PDB entry 7KEE | X-ray diffraction, 3.45 A resolution | chains A and H of the 13 polymer chains in the assembly

[Chain A]
Molecule: DNA-directed RNA polymerase II subunit RPB1
Organism: Saccharomyces cerevisiae (strain ATCC 204508 / S288c)
Notes: EC 2.7.7.6
UniProt: P04050 (RPB1_YEAST); residue numbers follow UniProt; this construct covers 1-1733
Amino-acid sequence (1733 residues; each row starts with the number of its first residue):
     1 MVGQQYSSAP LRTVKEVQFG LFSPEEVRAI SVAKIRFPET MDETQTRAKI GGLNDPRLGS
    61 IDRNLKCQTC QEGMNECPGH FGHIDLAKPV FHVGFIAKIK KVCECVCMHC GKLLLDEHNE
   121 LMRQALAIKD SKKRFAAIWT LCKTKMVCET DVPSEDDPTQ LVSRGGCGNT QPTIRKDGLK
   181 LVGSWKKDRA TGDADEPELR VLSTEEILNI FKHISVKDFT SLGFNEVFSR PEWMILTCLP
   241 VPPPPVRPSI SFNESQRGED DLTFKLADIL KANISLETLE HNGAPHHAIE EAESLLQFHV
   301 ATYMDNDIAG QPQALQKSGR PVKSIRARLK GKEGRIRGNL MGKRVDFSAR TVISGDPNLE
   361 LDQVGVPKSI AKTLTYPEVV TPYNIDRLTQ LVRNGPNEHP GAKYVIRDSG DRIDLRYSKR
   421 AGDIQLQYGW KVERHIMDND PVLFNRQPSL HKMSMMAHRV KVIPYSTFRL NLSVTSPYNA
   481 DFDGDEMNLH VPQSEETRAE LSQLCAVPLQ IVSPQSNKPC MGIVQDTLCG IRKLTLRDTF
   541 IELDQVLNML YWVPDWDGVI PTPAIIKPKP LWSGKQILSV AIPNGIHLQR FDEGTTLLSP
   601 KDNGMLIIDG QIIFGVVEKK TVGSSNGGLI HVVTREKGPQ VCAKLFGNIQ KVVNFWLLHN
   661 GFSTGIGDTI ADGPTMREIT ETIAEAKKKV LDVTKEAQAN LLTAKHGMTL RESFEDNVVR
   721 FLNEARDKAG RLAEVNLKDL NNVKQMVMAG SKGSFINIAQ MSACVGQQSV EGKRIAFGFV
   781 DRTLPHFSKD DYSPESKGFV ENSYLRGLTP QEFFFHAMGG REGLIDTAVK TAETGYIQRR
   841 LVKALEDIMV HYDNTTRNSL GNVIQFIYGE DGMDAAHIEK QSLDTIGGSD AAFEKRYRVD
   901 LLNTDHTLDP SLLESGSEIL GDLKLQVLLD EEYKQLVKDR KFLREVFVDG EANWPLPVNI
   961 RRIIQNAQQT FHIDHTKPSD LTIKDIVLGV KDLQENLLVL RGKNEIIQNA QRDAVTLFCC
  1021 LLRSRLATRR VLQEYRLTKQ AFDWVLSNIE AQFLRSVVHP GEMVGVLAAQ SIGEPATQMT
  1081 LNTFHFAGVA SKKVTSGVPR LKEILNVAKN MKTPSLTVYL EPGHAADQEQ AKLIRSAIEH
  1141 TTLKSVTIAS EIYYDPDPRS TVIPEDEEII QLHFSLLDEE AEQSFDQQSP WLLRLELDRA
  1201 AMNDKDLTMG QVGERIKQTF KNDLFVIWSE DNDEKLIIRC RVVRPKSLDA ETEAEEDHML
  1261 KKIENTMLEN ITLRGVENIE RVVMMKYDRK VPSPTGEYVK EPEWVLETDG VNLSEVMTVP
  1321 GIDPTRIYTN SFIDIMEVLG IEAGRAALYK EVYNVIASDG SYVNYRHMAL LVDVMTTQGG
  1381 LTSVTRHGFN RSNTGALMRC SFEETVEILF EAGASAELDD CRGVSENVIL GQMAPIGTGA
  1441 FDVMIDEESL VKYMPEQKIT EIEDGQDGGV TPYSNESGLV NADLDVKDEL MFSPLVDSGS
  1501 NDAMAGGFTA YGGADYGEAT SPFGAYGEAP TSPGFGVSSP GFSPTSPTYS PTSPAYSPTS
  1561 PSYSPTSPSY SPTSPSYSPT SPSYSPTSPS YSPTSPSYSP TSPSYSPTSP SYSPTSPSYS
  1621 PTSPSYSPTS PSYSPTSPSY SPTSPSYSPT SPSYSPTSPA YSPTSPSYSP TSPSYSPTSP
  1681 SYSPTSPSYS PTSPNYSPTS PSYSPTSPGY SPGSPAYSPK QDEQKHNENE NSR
Disordered / not traced: 1-2, 150-160, 187-198, 1082-1091, 1177-1186, 1244-1253, 1446-1733
Metal / ion sites: Zn2+ site 1: C67, C70, C77; Zn2+ site 2: C110, C148, C167; Mg2+: D483, D485
Residues lining bound ligands: WCG ((1S)-1,4-anhydro-5-O-[(R)-hydroxy{[(S)-hydroxy(phosphonooxy)phosphoryl]oxy}phosphoryl]-1-(3-methoxynaphthalen-2-yl)-D-ribitol): N479, D481, D483, K752
UniProt features mapped onto this chain:
  - region: P248 to D260 (Lid loop), N306 to K323 (Rudder loop), P810 to E822 (Bridging helix)
  - binding site (Zn(2+)): C67, C70, C77, H80, C107, C110, C148, C167
  - binding site (Mg(2+)): D481, D483, D485
  - modified residue: T1471 (Phosphothreonine)
  - cross-link (Glycyl lysine isopeptide (Lys-Gly)): K695 (interchain with G-Cter in ubiquitin), K1246 (interchain with G-Cter in ubiquitin), K1350 (interchain with G-Cter in ubiquitin)
  - natural variant: S1653 to P1659 (deletion: In strain: A364A)
  - mutagenesis: K1246 (K1246R: Impairs ubiquitination during transcription stress)

[Chain H]
Molecule: DNA-directed RNA polymerases I, II, and III subunit RPABC3
Organism: Saccharomyces cerevisiae (strain ATCC 204508 / S288c)
UniProt: P20436 (RPAB3_YEAST); residues 1-146 here = UniProt positions 1-146
Amino-acid sequence (146 residues; each row starts with the number of its first residue):
     1 MSNTLFDDIF QVSEVDPGRY NKVCRIEAAS TTQDQCKLTL DINVELFPVA AQDSLTVTIA
    61 SSLNLEDTPA NDSSATRSWR PPQAGDRSLA DDYDYVMYGT AYKFEEVSKD LIAVYYSFGG
   121 LLMRLEGNYR NLNNLKQENA YLLIRR
Disordered / not traced: 1, 64-75
UniProt features mapped onto this chain:
  - region: D16 to T39 (Non-specific ssDNA binding)
  - modified residue: S2 (N-acetylserine), T68 (Phosphothreonine)

[How chain A and chain H interact]
Contacting residue pairs (51):
  R537(A) - Y20(H)
  R537(A) - V23(H)
  R537(A) - R25(H)
  R537(A) - D41(H)  salt bridge
  R537(A) - G120(H)
  D538(A) - Y20(H)
  D538(A) - N21(H)  hydrogen bond (side chain-backbone)
  D538(A) - K22(H)  hydrogen bond (side chain-backbone)
  D538(A) - V23(H)
  F540(A) - N43(H)
  F540(A) - L121(H)  hydrophobic
  V559(A) - S78(H)
  I560(A) - S78(H)
  I560(A) - W79(H)  hydrophobic
  T562(A) - Y98(H)
  P563(A) - W79(H)
  P563(A) - Y98(H)
  A564(A) - M97(H)
  A564(A) - Y98(H)  hydrogen bond (backbone-backbone)
  A564(A) - F118(H)
  A564(A) - G119(H)
  I565(A) - L46(H)  hydrophobic
  I565(A) - Y95(H)
  I565(A) - M97(H)  hydrophobic
  I566(A) - V96(H)  hydrogen bond (backbone-backbone)
  K567(A) - Y95(H)
  K567(A) - V96(H)  hydrogen bond (backbone-backbone)
  P570(A) - W79(H)  hydrophobic
  L571(A) - L46(H)  hydrophobic
  W572(A) - W79(H)  hydrophobic
  S573(A) - G119(H)
  S573(A) - G120(H)
  K575(A) - G120(H)
  L597(A) - Y102(H)
  L597(A) - E105(H)
  L597(A) - Y115(H)  hydrophobic
  L598(A) - R25(H)
  L598(A) - T39(H)
  L598(A) - Y102(H)
  L598(A) - Y115(H)  hydrophobic
  L598(A) - R124(H)
  S599(A) - L122(H)
  P600(A) - R25(H)
  D602(A) - Y20(H)
  L606(A) - Y102(H)  hydrophobic
  I613(A) - Y102(H)  hydrophobic
  I613(A) - S117(H)
  I613(A) - G119(H)
  I613(A) - L122(H)
  F614(A) - L122(H)  hydrophobic
  D739(A) - R19(H)  salt bridge
Also at the interface, not in a pair above, chain A (30 interface residues in all): L543, P561, P568, Q589, D609
Also at the interface, not in a pair above, chain H (33 interface residues in all): T76, R77, P81, D94, K103, M123, E138

[Summary]
30 residues of chain A and 33 residues of chain H are in contact, with 5 hydrogen bonds and 2 salt bridges.
Among the polar pairs are R537(A)-D41(H), D739(A)-R19(H) and D538(A)-N21(H). Ligands of chain A: compound WCG.
Here chain A is DNA-directed RNA polymerase II subunit RPB1 and chain H is DNA-directed RNA polymerases I, II,
and III subunit RPABC3, both from Saccharomyces cerevisiae (strain ATCC 204508 / S288c). Entry 7KEE (RNA
polymerase II elongation complex with unnatural base dTPT3, rNaMTP bound to E-site) was determined by X-ray
diffraction (same publication as 7KED and 7KEF).
